PDB entry 3K0O | X-ray diffraction, 1.55 A resolution | chain A

[Chain A]
Molecule: Cyclophilin A
Organism: Homo sapiens
Notes: EC 5.2.1.8
UniProtKB: P62937 (PPIA_HUMAN); residues 1-165 here = UniProt positions 1-165
Chain sequence (165 residues; each row starts with the number of its first residue):
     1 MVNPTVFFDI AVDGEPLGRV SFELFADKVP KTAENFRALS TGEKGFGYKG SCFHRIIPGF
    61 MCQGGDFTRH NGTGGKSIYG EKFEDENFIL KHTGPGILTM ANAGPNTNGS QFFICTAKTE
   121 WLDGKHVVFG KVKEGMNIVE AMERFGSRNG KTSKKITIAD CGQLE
Disordered / not traced: 1
Construct notes: engineered mutation Thr99 (Ser in P62937)
UniProt features mapped onto this chain:
  - modified residue: Met1 (N-acetylmethionine), Val2 (N-acetylvaline), Lys28 (N6-acetyllysine), Lys44 (N6-acetyllysine), Lys76 (N6-acetyllysine), Ser77 (Phosphoserine), Lys82 (N6-acetyllysine), Thr93 (Phosphothreonine), Lys125 (N6-acetyllysine), Lys131 (N6-acetyllysine), Lys133 (N6-acetyllysine)
  - glycosylation: Asn108 (N-linked (GlcNAc...) asparagine)
  - cross-link (Glycyl lysine isopeptide (Lys-Gly)): Lys28 (interchain with G-Cter in SUMO2), Lys82 (interchain with G-Cter in SUMO2)
  - mutagenesis: Arg55 (R55A: Loss of peptidyl-prolyl cis-trans isomerase activity. No loss of its interaction with BSG/CD147 or its ability to induce leukocyte chemotaxis. No effect on its interaction with MAP3K5/ASK1 ...), Phe60 (F60A: Loss of ability to stimulate MAPK/ERK phosphorylation), Arg69 (R69A: No effect on peptidyl-prolyl cis-trans isomerase activity. Reduced interaction with BSG/CD147 and ability to induce leukocyte chemotaxis), His70 (H70A: No effect on peptidyl-prolyl cis-trans isomerase activity. Reduced interaction with BSG/CD147 and ability to induce leukocyte chemotaxis), Thr107 (T107A: No effect on peptidyl-prolyl cis-trans isomerase activity. Reduced interaction with BSG/CD147 and ability to induce leukocyte chemotaxis), Phe113 (F113A: Reduced ability to stimulate MAPK/ERK phosphorylation), Trp121 (W121A: 200-fold decrease of sensitivity to CsA. Reduced ability to stimulate MAPK/ERK phosphorylation; W121E: Loss of peptidyl-prolyl cis-trans isomerase activity ...), Lys125 (K125Q: Acetylation-mimetic mutant; no effect on its interaction with TARDBP; K125R: Loss of acetylation and interaction with TARDBP), His126 (H126A: Loss of peptidyl-prolyl cis-trans isomerase activity and interaction with HCV NS5A. Loss of ability to stimulate MAPK/ERK phosphorylation)
From the paper describing this entry:
  - mutagenesis - S99T (300-fold): decreased catalytic activity on AAPF
  - catalytic residues: Arg55 (citing earlier work)

[In short]
Curated annotation (UniProt) lists 9 mutagenesis sites. From the paper: the catalytic residue Arg55; S99T
reduces catalytic activity on AAPF.
Chain A is Cyclophilin A (Homo sapiens); the structure, Room temperature structure of CypA mutant Ser99Thr,
was determined by X-ray diffraction, deposited together with 3K0M, 3K0N, 3K0P, 3K0Q and 3K0R.
